Entry 8D9S (electron microscopy, 20.00 A resolution (very low resolution: no residue pairs are listed; an interface is given only as per-side residue counts)); this record covers chains N and M of the 60 polymer chains in the assembly.

[Chain N]
Protein: Protein Nef
Source organism: Human immunodeficiency virus 1
Reference sequence: Q90VU7 (Q90VU7_9HIV1); numbering as in UniProt (aligned over 2-206)
Sequence (213 residues; numbered 1 to 213; the number before each row is that of its first residue):
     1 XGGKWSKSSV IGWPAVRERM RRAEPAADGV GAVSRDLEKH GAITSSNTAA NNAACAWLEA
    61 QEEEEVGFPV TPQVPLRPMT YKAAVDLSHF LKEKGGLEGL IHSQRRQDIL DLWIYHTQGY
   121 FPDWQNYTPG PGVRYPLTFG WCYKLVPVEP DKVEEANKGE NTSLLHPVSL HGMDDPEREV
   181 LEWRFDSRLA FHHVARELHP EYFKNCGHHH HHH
Unresolved in the structure: 1-5, 27-63, 150-174, 205-213
Construct notes: modified residue (1); expression tag (207-213)
Modified positions: MYR (myristic acid) at position 1

[Chain M]
Protein: AP-1 complex subunit mu-1
Source organism: Mus musculus
Reference sequence: P35585 (AP1M1_MOUSE); residue numbers follow UniProt; this construct covers 1-423
Sequence (423 residues; numbered 1 to 423; the number before each row is that of its first residue):
     1 MSASAVYVLD LKGKVLICRN YRGDVDMSEV EHFMPILMEK EEEGMLSPIL AHGGVRFMWI
    61 KHNNLYLVAT SKKNACVSLV FSFLYKVVQV FSEYFKELEE ESIRDNFVII YELLDELMDF
   121 GYPQTTDSKI LQEYITQEGH KLETGAPRPP ATVTNAVSWR SEGIKYRKNE VFLDVIEAVN
   181 LLVSANGNVL RSEIVGSIKM RVFLSGMPEL RLGLNDKVLF DNTGRGKSKS VELEDVKFHQ
   241 CVRLSRFEND RTISFIPPDG EFELMSYRLN THVKPLIWIE SVIEKHSHSR IEYMVKAKSQ
   301 FKRRSTANNV EIHIPVPNDA DSPKFKTTVG SVKWVPENSE IVWSVKSFPG GKEYLMRAHF
   361 GLPSVEAEDK EGKPPISVKF EIPYFTTSGI QVRYLKIIEK SGYQALPWVR YITQNGDYQL
   421 RTQ
Unresolved in the structure: 1, 139-145

[Chain N / chain M interface]
At this resolution (20 A) residue pairs are not listed: 9 residues of chain N and 8 of chain M lie at the interface.

[Overview]
Chain N and chain M form an interface of 9 and 8 residues respectively.
Here chain N is Protein Nef (Human immunodeficiency virus 1) and chain M is AP-1 complex subunit mu-1 (Mus
musculus). Entry 8D9S (AP-1, Arf1, Nef lattice on MHC-I lipopeptide incorporated wide membrane tubes, centered
on beta-Arf1) was determined by electron microscopy together with 7UX3, 8D4C, 8D4D, 8D4E, 8D4F, 8D4G and 5
further entries from the same study.
